PDB entry 4CEX | X-ray diffraction, 1.59 A resolution | chains A and B of the 3 polymer chains in the assembly

Chain A:
Name: Urease subunit gamma
Source organism: Sporosarcina pasteurii
Notes: EC 3.5.1.5
Reference sequence: P41022 (URE3_BACPA); residues 1-100 here = UniProt positions 1-100
Chain sequence (100 residues; each row starts with the number of its first residue):
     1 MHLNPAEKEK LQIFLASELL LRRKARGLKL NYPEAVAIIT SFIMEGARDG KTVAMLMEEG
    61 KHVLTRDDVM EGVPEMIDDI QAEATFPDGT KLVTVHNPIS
Modified / non-standard residues: Met1 (n-carboxymethionine; CXM)

Chain B:
Name: Urease subunit beta
Source organism: Sporosarcina pasteurii
Notes: EC 3.5.1.5
Reference sequence: P41021 (URE2_BACPA); residue numbers follow UniProt; this construct covers 1-126
Chain sequence (126 residues; row label = number of the first residue in the row):
     1 MSNNNYIVPG EYRVAEGEIE INAGREKTTI RVSNTGDRPI QVGSHIHFVE VNKELLFDRA
    61 EGIGRRLNIP SGTAARFEPG EEMEVELTEL GGNREVFGIS DLTNGSVDNK ELILQRAKEL
   121 GYKGVE
Unresolved in the structure: 1-4

How chain A and chain B interact:
Residue-residue contacts - 11 pairs, chain A then chain B:
  Arg66(A) - Tyr6(B)  hydrogen bond
  Glu71(A) - Asn5(B)
  Glu71(A) - Tyr6(B)
  Glu71(A) - Ile7(B)  hydrogen bond (side chain-backbone)
  Gly72(A) - Tyr6(B)  hydrogen bond (backbone-side chain)
  Gly72(A) - Ile7(B)
  Gly72(A) - Pro9(B)
  Pro74(A) - Tyr6(B)
  Glu75(A) - Tyr6(B)  hydrogen bond
  Glu75(A) - Val8(B)
  Met76(A) - Pro9(B)  hydrophobic

In short:
The interface between chain A and chain B involves 6 residues on one side and 5 on the other, with 4 hydrogen
bonds. Among the polar pairs are Arg66(A)-Tyr6(B), Glu71(A)-Ile7(B) and Gly72(A)-Tyr6(B).
Chain A is Urease subunit gamma and chain B is Urease subunit beta, both from Sporosarcina pasteurii; the
structure, 1.59 A resolution Fluoride inhibited Sporosarcina pasteurii urease, was determined by X-ray
diffraction together with 4CEU from the same study.
